PDB entry 8K8S | electron microscopy, 3.06 A resolution | chains A and F of the 5 polymer chains in the assembly

# Chain A
Molecule: DNA polymerase F8
Organism: Monkeypox virus
Notes: engineered mutation(s): D166A, E168A
Chain sequence (1006 residues; row label = number of the first residue in the row):
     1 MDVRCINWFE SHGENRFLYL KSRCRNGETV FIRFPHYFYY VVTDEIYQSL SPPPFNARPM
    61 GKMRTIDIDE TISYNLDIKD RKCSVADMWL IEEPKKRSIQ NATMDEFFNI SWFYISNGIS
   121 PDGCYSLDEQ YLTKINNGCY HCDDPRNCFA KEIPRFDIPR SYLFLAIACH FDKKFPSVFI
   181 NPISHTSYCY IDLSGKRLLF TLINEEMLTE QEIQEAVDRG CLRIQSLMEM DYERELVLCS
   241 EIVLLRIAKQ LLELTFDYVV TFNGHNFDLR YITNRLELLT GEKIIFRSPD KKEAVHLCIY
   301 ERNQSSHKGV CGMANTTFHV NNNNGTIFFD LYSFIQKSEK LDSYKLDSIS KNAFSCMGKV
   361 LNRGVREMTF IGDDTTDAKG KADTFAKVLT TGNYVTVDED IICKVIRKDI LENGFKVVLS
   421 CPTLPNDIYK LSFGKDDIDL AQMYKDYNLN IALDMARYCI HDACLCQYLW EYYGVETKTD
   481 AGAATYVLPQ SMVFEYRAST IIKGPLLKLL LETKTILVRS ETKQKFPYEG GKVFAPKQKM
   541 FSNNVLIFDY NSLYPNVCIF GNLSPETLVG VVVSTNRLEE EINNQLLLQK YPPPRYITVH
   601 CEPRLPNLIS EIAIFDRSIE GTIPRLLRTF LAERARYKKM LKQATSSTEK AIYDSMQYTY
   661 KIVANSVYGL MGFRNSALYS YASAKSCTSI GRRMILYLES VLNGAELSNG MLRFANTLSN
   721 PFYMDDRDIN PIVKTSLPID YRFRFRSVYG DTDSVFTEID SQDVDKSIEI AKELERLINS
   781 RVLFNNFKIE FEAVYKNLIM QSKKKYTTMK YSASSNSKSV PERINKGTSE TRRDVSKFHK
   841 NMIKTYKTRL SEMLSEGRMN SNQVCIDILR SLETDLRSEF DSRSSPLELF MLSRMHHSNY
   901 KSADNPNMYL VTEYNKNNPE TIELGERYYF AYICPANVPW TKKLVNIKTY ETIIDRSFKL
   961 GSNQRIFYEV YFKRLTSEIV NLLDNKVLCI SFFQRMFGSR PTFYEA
Unresolved in the structure: 1005-1006

# Chain F
Molecule: 16-nt DNA strand
Sequence (16 nucleotides; numbered 0 to 15; the number before each row is that of its first residue; numbering starts at 0):
     0 TAAGGTAGGG GAGGAT
Unresolved in the structure: 0

# How chain A and chain F interact
Contacting residue pairs - 41 pairs, chain A then chain F:
  Phe108(A) with DA1(F), phosphate contact
  Ser305(A) with DA1(F), base contact
  His307(A) with DG4(F), salt bridge to the phosphate
  Tyr496(A) with DA1(F), hydrogen bond to the phosphate; DA2(F), phosphate contact
  Arg497(A) with DA2(F), hydrogen bond to the phosphate; DG3(F), phosphate contact
  Ala498(A) with DG3(F), hydrogen bond to the phosphate
  Ser499(A) with DA2(F), base contact; DG3(F), hydrogen bond to the phosphate
  Thr500(A) with DA1(F), sugar contact; DA2(F), hydrogen bond to the phosphate
  Lys525(A) with DT5(F), salt bridge to the phosphate
  Tyr528(A) with DG4(F), phosphate contact; DT5(F), sugar contact
  Glu529(A) with DT5(F), phosphate contact; DA6(F), phosphate contact
  Gly530(A) with DT5(F), hydrogen bond to the phosphate; DA6(F), hydrogen bond to the phosphate
  Val533(A) with DG7(F), phosphate contact
  Asn665(A) with DG3(F), hydrogen bond to the base
  Ser666(A) with DG3(F), base contact
  Gly669(A) with DG3(F), base contact; DG4(F), sugar contact
  Leu670(A) with DG3(F), sugar contact
  Gly672(A) with DG4(F), sugar contact
  Phe673(A) with DA2(F), sugar contact; DG3(F), phosphate contact; DG4(F), phosphate contact
  Asn675(A) with DA2(F), base contact
  Ser802(A) with DG8(F), sugar contact
  Lys803(A) with DG7(F), salt bridge to the phosphate
  Lys804(A) with DA6(F), base contact; DG7(F), sugar contact
  Lys805(A) with DG8(F), phosphate contact
  Val945(A) with DG12(F), phosphate contact
  Ile947(A) with DG12(F), hydrogen bond to the phosphate
  Lys948(A) with DG12(F), hydrogen bond to the phosphate
  Val970(A) with DA11(F), phosphate contact
  Tyr1004(A) with DG8(F), hydrogen bond to the phosphate; DG9(F), phosphate contact
Other interface residues (no listed pair), chain A (36 interface residues in all): Gln304, Gly531, Ile662, Tyr668, Arg832, Asn946, Arg974
Other interface residues (no listed pair), chain F (12 interface residues in all): DG10

# In short
36 residues of chain A face 12 of chain F across their interface, with 11 hydrogen bonds and 3 salt bridges.
Polar contacts include Asn665(A)-DG3(F), Tyr496(A)-DA1(F) and Arg497(A)-DA2(F).
Here chain A is DNA polymerase F8 (Monkeypox virus) and chain F is a 16-nt DNA strand. Entry 8K8S (F8-A22-E4
complex of MPXV in complex with DNA and Ara-CTP) was determined by electron microscopy together with 8K8U from
the same study.
